Entry 6BN3 (X-ray diffraction, 1.28 A resolution); this record covers chain A.

# Chain A
Protein: Beta-lactamase
Organism: Salmonella enterica
Notes: EC 3.5.2.6
UniProtKB: A0A077KT80 (A0A077KT80_SALCE); the author numbering skips numbers that UniProt does not, so the offset changes along the chain: 22-57 = UniProt 34-69; 59-238 = UniProt 70-249; 240-252 = UniProt 250-262; 254-291 = UniProt 263-300
Sequence (267 residues; each row starts with the number of its first residue; note: 3 numbers in that range are skipped by the numbering (no residue carries them; nothing is unmodelled there)):
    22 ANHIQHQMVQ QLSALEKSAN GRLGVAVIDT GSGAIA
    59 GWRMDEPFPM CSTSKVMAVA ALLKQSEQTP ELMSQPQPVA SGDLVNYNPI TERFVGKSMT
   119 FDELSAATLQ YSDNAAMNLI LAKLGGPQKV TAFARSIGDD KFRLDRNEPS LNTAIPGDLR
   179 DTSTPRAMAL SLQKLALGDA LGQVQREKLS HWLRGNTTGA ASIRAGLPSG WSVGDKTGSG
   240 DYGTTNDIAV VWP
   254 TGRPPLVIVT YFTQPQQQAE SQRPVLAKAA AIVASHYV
Reported in the primary citation:
  - conformationally variable residues (side-chain flip): Lys-73
  - catalytic residues: Glu-166
  - catalytic residues: Ser-70 (proposed by the authors, not directly observed)

# In short
The paper reports catalytic residues Glu-166 and Ser-70; conformational variability at Lys-73.
Chain A is Beta-lactamase (Salmonella enterica); the structure, CTX-M-151 class A extended-spectrum
beta-lactamase apo crystal structure at 1.3 Angstrom resolution, was determined by X-ray diffraction,
deposited together with 6BPF.
